Entry 7SSU (X-ray diffraction, 3.22 A resolution); this record covers chains A and C of the 4 polymer chains in the assembly.

[Chain A]
Protein: Multidrug transporter EmrE
From: Escherichia coli (strain K12)
UniProtKB: P23895 (EMRE_ECOLI); residues 1-110 here = UniProt positions 1-110
Amino-acid sequence (110 residues; numbered 1 to 110; the number before each row is that of its first residue):
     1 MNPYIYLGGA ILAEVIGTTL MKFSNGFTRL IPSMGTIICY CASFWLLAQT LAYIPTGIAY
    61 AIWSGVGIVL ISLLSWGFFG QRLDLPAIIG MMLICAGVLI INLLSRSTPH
Unresolved in the structure: 1, 105-110
Differences from the reference sequence: engineered mutation Asn25 (Glu in P23895), Ile31 (Trp in P23895), Met34 (Val in P23895)
Small-molecule neighbours: methyltriphenylphosphonium (B5J): Glu14, Thr18, Tyr40, Ser43, Phe44, Trp63
UniProt features mapped onto this chain:
  - site: Tyr4 (Required for proper coupling between the substrate transport and the proton gradient), Glu14 (Essential for translocation and for substrate and proton binding), Tyr40 (Involved in substrate binding), Tyr60 (Involved in substrate binding), Trp63 (Involved in substrate binding), His110 (Important for activity)
  - mutagenesis: Tyr4 (Y4C: Still binds substrate. No transport activity in the presence of a proton gradient, but still transports substrate in the absence of a proton gradient. Resistance to toxicants is abolished ...), Tyr6 (Y6C/F/L: No effect on resistance to toxicants), Leu7 (L7C: No substrate binding. Resistance to toxicants is abolished), Ala10 (A10C: Still binds substrate, with lower affinity. Resistance to toxicants is abolished), Ile11 (I11C: Still binds substrate, with lower affinity. Resistance to toxicants is abolished), Glu14 (E14C: No substrate binding. No transport activity. Resistance to toxicants is abolished; E14D: Still binds substrate ...), Gly17 (G17C: No substrate binding. Resistance to toxicants is abolished), Thr18 (T18C: Still binds substrate, with lower affinity. Resistance to toxicants is abolished), Tyr40 (Y40C/F/L/M/S/T/V: Modifies substrate specificity), Tyr53 (Y53C: No effect on resistance to toxicants), Tyr60 (Y60C/F: Still binds substrate, with lower affinity. Resistance to toxicants is abolished), Trp63 (W63C/Y: No transport activity. Resistance to toxicants is abolished; W63F: Still binds substrate, with two-fold reduction in substrate affinity. Resistance to toxicants is abolished), 1 further mutagenesis entry in UniProt
What the authors report for this chain:
  - binding site for methyltriphenylphosphonium: Glu14, Tyr60, Trp63
  - mutagenesis - S43A, W63F: unchanged catalytic activity on TPA+
  - mutagenesis - S43A, W63F: unchanged catalytic activity on PheGdm+
  - mutagenesis - Y60F: abolished catalytic activity
  - specificity-determining residues: Trp63

[Chain C]
Protein: L10 monobody
From: Homo sapiens
Notes: antibody fragment or engineered binder
Amino-acid sequence (91 residues; row label = number of the first residue in the row):
     2 VSSVPTKLEV VAATPTSLLI SWDAGHWWEW VTYYRITYGE TGGNSPVQEF TVPGYSSTAT
    62 ISGLKPGVDY TITVYAPTSD YGSPISINYR T
Unresolved in the structure: 2

[Interface between chain A and chain C]
Contacting residue pairs (18; chain A residue first):
  Asn25(A) with Tyr82(C), hydrogen bond
  Phe27(A) with Thr33(C), hydrogen bond (backbone-side chain)
  Thr28(A) with Val32(C); Thr33(C), hydrogen bond (backbone-backbone); Pro78(C); Tyr82(C), hydrogen bond (backbone-side chain)
  Arg29(A) with Trp29(C), hydrogen bond (side chain-backbone); Trp31(C); Thr33(C); Tyr82(C)
  Leu30(A) with Trp28(C); Trp31(C), hydrogen bond (backbone-backbone); Val32(C); Thr33(C); Tyr56(C), hydrophobic
  Ile31(A) with Trp28(C); Trp31(C), hydrophobic
  Ser33(A) with Thr33(C)
Interface residues without a listed pair, chain C (12 interface residues in all): Tyr34, Gly55, Thr79, Asp81

[Overview]
The interface between chain A and chain C involves 7 residues on one side and 12 on the other, with 6 hydrogen
bonds. Among the polar pairs are Asn25(A)-Tyr82(C), Phe27(A)-Thr33(C) and Thr28(A)-Tyr82(C). The paper reports
a binding site for methyltriphenylphosphonium at Glu14(A), Tyr60(A) and Trp63(A); Y60F of chain A abolishes
catalytic activity; 3 substitutions were tested in all.
Here chain A is Multidrug transporter EmrE (Escherichia coli (strain K12)) and chain C is L10 monobody (Homo
sapiens). Entry 7SSU (Structure of EmrE-D3 mutant in complex with monobody L10 and methyltriphenylphosphonium)
was determined by X-ray diffraction, deposited together with 7MGX, 7MH6, 7SV9, 7SVX, 7SZT and 7T00.
